Entry 6FE4 (X-ray diffraction, 3.00 A resolution); this record covers chains D and E of the 10 polymer chains in the assembly.

# Chain D (and E)
Molecule: Shiga-like toxin 2 subunit B
From: Enterobacteria phage 933W
Notes: chain E of this document is another copy of the same molecule, construct and numbering; everything in this record applies to it too
Reference sequence: P09386 (STXB_BP933); residues 20-89 here = UniProt positions 20-89
Amino-acid sequence (72 residues; row label = number of the first residue in the row):
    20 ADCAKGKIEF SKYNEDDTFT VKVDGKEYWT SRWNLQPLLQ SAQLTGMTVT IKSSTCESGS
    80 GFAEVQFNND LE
Unresolved in the structure: 90-91 (chain E: 91)
Sequence notes: expression tag (90-91)
Cystine bridges: Cys22-Cys75
What the authors report for this chain:
  - specificity-determining residues: Ser50, Ser73 (proposed by the authors, not directly observed)

# How chain D and chain E interact
Residue-residue contacts - 33 pairs, chain D then chain E:
  Phe29(D) - Gln85(E)
  Phe29(D) - Phe86(E)
  Phe29(D) - Asn87(E)
  Ser30(D) - Gln85(E)
  Ser30(D) - Phe86(E)  hydrogen bond (backbone-backbone)
  Lys31(D) - Glu83(E)  salt bridge
  Lys31(D) - Val84(E)
  Tyr32(D) - Arg51(E)
  Tyr32(D) - Asn53(E)  hydrogen bond
  Tyr32(D) - Leu54(E)  hydrophobic
  Tyr32(D) - Leu57(E)  hydrophobic
  Tyr32(D) - Ala82(E)
  Tyr32(D) - Glu83(E)
  Tyr32(D) - Val84(E)  hydrogen bond (backbone-backbone)
  Glu34(D) - Arg51(E)  salt bridge
  Glu34(D) - Ala82(E)
  Glu34(D) - Glu83(E)
  Asp36(D) - Arg51(E)  salt bridge
  Phe38(D) - Leu57(E)  hydrophobic
  Trp52(D) - Asn53(E)
  Gln55(D) - Asn53(E)
  Gln55(D) - Leu57(E)
  Gln59(D) - Leu57(E)  hydrogen bond (side chain-backbone)
  Gln59(D) - Ser60(E)  hydrogen bond
  Gln59(D) - Ala61(E)
  Gln59(D) - Phe86(E)
  Gln62(D) - Met66(E)
  Gln62(D) - Phe86(E)  hydrogen bond (side chain-backbone)
  Gln62(D) - Asn87(E)
  Gln62(D) - Asn88(E)  hydrogen bond (backbone-side chain)
  Leu63(D) - Thr64(E)
  Leu63(D) - Met66(E)  hydrophobic
  Leu63(D) - Asn88(E)
Interface residues without a listed pair, chain D (15 interface residues in all): Ile27, Glu28, Asn33

# Summary
The chain D/chain E interface involves 15 residues from each chain, with 7 hydrogen bonds and 3 salt bridges.
Polar contacts include Lys31(D)-Glu83(E), Glu34(D)-Arg51(E) and Asp36(D)-Arg51(E). The paper reports
specificity determinants Ser50(D) and Ser73(D).
Both chains are Shiga-like toxin 2 subunit B (Enterobacteria phage 933W). Entry 6FE4 (Crystal structure of the
complex between Shiga toxin Stx2 B subunit and neutralising Nb113) was determined by X-ray diffraction.
